7POJ - chains A and B of the 4 polymer chains in the assembly; structure by X-ray diffraction, 3.50 A resolution.

== Chain A (and B) ==
Molecule: Bone morphogenetic protein 10
From: Homo sapiens
Notes: chain B of this document is another copy of the same molecule, construct and numbering; everything in this record applies to it too
UniProtKB: O95393 (BMP10_HUMAN); numbering as in UniProt (aligned over 317-424)
Chain sequence (108 residues; numbered 317 to 424; the number before each row is that of its first residue):
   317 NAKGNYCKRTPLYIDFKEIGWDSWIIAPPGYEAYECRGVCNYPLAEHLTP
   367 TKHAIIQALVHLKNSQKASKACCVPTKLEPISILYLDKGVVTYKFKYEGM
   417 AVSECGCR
Disordered / not traced: 317-320
Disulfide bonds: Cys323-Cys389, Cys352-Cys421, Cys356-Cys423
Reported in the primary citation:
  - specificity-determining residues: Phe411 (citing earlier work)

== Chain A / chain B interface ==
Cross-chain cystine bridges: Cys388(A)-Cys388(B)
Residue-residue contacts (59; chain A residue first):
  Leu328(A) with Lys383(B); Ala384(B), hydrophobic
  Ile330(A) with Ile372(B), hydrophobic
  Glu334(A) with Lys379(B), hydrogen bond (backbone-side chain); Lys383(B)
  Trp337(A) with Ile371(B), hydrophobic; Ile372(B), hydrophobic
  Tyr347(A) with Ile372(B)
  Ala349(A) with His369(B)
  Tyr350(A) with His369(B), hydrogen bond (backbone-side chain)
  Glu351(A) with Gln373(B); Lys383(B); Ala384(B); Ser385(B), hydrogen bond (side chain-backbone)
  Arg353(A) with Ser381(B); Gln382(B); Ala384(B); Ser385(B)
  Lys368(A) with Tyr413(B); Glu414(B), hydrogen bond (side chain-backbone); Gly415(B); Met416(B)
  His369(A) with Tyr350(B), hydrogen bond (side chain-backbone); Pro391(B); Gly415(B), hydrogen bond (backbone-backbone); Met416(B); Val418(B)
  Ile372(A) with Ile330(B), hydrophobic; Trp337(B), hydrophobic; Tyr347(B); Met416(B), hydrophobic
  Gln373(A) with Glu351(B), hydrogen bond
  Leu375(A) with Trp337(B), hydrophobic
  Gln382(A) with Arg353(B), hydrogen bond (backbone-side chain)
  Lys383(A) with Leu328(B); Glu351(B); Arg353(B), hydrogen bond (backbone-side chain)
  Ala384(A) with Leu328(B), hydrophobic; Glu351(B); Arg353(B)
  Ser385(A) with Glu351(B), hydrogen bond (backbone-side chain); Arg353(B)
  Cys388(A) with Cys388(B), disulfide; Val390(B), hydrophobic
  Val390(A) with Cys388(B), hydrophobic; Val390(B), hydrophobic
  Pro391(A) with His369(B); Arg424(B)
  Leu394(A) with His369(B)
  Tyr413(A) with Lys368(B)
  Glu414(A) with Lys368(B), hydrogen bond (backbone-side chain)
  Gly415(A) with Lys368(B); His369(B), hydrogen bond (backbone-backbone)
  Met416(A) with Lys368(B); His369(B); Ile372(B), hydrophobic
  Val418(A) with His369(B)
  Arg424(A) with Pro391(B); Arg424(B)
Interface residues without a listed pair, chain A (36 interface residues in all): Tyr329, Ile335, Cys352, Thr367, Ile371, Val376, Ser381, Thr392
Interface residues without a listed pair, chain B (33 interface residues in all): Ile335, Ala349, Thr367, Leu375, Val376, Leu394

== In short ==
Chain A and chain B form an interface of 36 and 33 residues respectively; the contacts include 1 disulfide
bond and 12 hydrogen bonds. Among the polar pairs are Glu334(A)-Lys379(B), Tyr350(A)-His369(B) and
Glu351(A)-Ser385(B). From the paper: the specificity determinant Phe411(A).
Both chains are Bone morphogenetic protein 10 (Homo sapiens). Entry 7POJ (Prodomain bound BMP10 crystal form
2) was determined by X-ray diffraction together with 7POI, 7PPA, 7PPB and 7PPC from the same study.
